PDB entry 6N47 | X-ray diffraction, 2.60 A resolution | chains D and E of the 6 polymer chains in the assembly

== Chain D ==
Name: Tubulin beta-2B chain
Organism: Bos taurus
UniProt: Q6B856 (TBB2B_BOVIN); numbering as in UniProt (aligned over 1-445)
Chain sequence (445 residues; each row starts with the number of its first residue):
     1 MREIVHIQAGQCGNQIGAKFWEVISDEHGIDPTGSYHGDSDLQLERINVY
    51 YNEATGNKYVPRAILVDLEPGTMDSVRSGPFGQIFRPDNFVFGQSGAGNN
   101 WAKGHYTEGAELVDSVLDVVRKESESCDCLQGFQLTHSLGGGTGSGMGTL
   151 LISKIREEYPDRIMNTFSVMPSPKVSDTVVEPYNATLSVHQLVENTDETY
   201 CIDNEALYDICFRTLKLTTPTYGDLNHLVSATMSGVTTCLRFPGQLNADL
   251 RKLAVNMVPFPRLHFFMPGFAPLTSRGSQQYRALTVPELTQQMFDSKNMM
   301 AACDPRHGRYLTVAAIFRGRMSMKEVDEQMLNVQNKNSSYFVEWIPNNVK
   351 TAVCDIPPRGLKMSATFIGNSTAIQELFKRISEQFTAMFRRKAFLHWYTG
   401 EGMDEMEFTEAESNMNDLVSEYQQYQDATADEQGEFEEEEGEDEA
Unresolved in the structure: 274-283, 432-445
Metal / ion sites: Mg2+: Glu69 (together with GTP)
Small-molecule neighbours:
  - GTP (guanosine-5'-triphosphate): Gly10, Gln11, Cys12, Gln15, Ile16, Ala97, Gly98, Asn99, Ser138, Gly140, Gly141, Gly142, Thr143, Gly144, Val169, Pro171, Val175, Ser176, Glu181, Asn204, Leu207, Tyr222, Leu225, Asn226
  - KB4 (4-(2-chloropyrido[3,2-d]pyrimidin-4-yl)-7-methoxy-3,4-dihydroquinoxalin-2(1H)-one): Cys239, Leu240, Leu246, Ala248, Asp249, Lys252, Leu253, Asn256, Met257, Val313, Ala314, Ala315, Ile316, Asn347, Asn348, Val349, Lys350, Thr351, Ala352
UniProt features mapped onto this chain:
  - motif: Met1 to Ile4 (MREI motif)
  - binding site (GTP): Gln11, Glu69, Ser138, Gly142, Thr143, Gly144, Asn204, Asn226
  - binding site (Mg(2+)): Glu69
  - modified residue: Ser40 (Phosphoserine), Thr55 (Phosphothreonine), Lys58 (N6-acetyllysine), Ser172 (Phosphoserine), Thr285 (Phosphothreonine), Thr290 (Phosphothreonine), Arg318 (Omega-N-methylarginine), Glu438 (5-glutamyl polyglutamate)
  - cross-link (Glycyl lysine isopeptide (Lys-Gly)): Lys58 (interchain with G-Cter in ubiquitin), Lys324 (interchain with G-Cter in ubiquitin)

== Chain E ==
Name: Stathmin-4
Organism: Rattus norvegicus
UniProt: P63043 (STMN4_RAT), isoform P63043-3; residues 5-145 here correspond to UniProt positions 76-216 (UniProt number = residue number + 71)
Chain sequence (143 residues; row label = number of the first residue in the row):
     3 MADMEVIELNKCTSGQSFEVILKPPSFDGVPEFNASLPRRRDPSLEEIQK
    53 KLEAAEERRKYQEAELLKHLAEKREHEREVIQKAIEENNNFIKMAKEKLA
   103 QKMESNKENREAHLAAMLERLQEKDKHAEEVRKNKELKEEASR
Unresolved in the structure: 3-5, 30-42, 143-145
Differences from the reference sequence: expression tag (3-4)
Metal / ion sites: Ca2+ near Asp44 (its only coordinating residue here)
UniProt features mapped onto this chain:
  - modified residue: Ser19 (Phosphoserine)

== Chain D / chain E interface ==
Contacting residue pairs - 24 pairs, chain D then chain E:
  Tyr106(D) - His129(E)  hydrogen bond
  Tyr106(D) - Ala130(E)  hydrophobic
  Tyr106(D) - Val133(E)  hydrophobic
  Tyr106(D) - Arg134(E)  hydrogen bond (backbone-side chain)
  Ala110(D) - Arg134(E)
  Ser153(D) - Leu123(E)
  Ser153(D) - Lys126(E)
  Lys154(D) - Asp127(E)  salt bridge
  Arg156(D) - Leu123(E)
  Glu157(D) - Leu120(E)
  Glu157(D) - Leu123(E)
  Glu157(D) - Gln124(E)
  Glu157(D) - Asp127(E)
  Pro160(D) - Leu116(E)  hydrophobic
  Pro160(D) - Met119(E)  hydrophobic
  Gln191(D) - Lys126(E)  hydrogen bond
  Thr399(D) - Lys140(E)  hydrogen bond (backbone-side chain)
  Gly400(D) - Lys137(E)
  Glu401(D) - Val133(E)
  Glu401(D) - Lys137(E)  salt bridge
  Gly402(D) - Val133(E)
  Gly402(D) - Asn136(E)
  Met403(D) - Lys140(E)
  Glu407(D) - His129(E)  salt bridge
Other interface residues (no listed pair), chain D (18 interface residues in all): His105, Thr107, Asp161, Asn195
Other interface residues (no listed pair), chain E (16 interface residues in all): Arg112, Glu141

== Overview ==
Chain D and chain E form an interface of 18 and 16 residues respectively; the contacts include 4 hydrogen
bonds and 3 salt bridges. Among the polar pairs are Lys154(D)-Asp127(E), Glu401(D)-Lys137(E) and
Glu407(D)-His129(E). Chain D binds GTP and compound KB4.
Chain D is Tubulin beta-2B chain (Bos taurus) and chain E is Stathmin-4 (Rattus norvegicus); the structure,
The structure of SB-2-204-tubulin complex, was determined by X-ray diffraction.
